PDB entry 6WW5 | electron microscopy, 3.15 A resolution | chains A and B of the 6 polymer chains in the assembly

[Chain A (and B)]
Name: DASS family sodium-coupled anion symporter
Source organism: Vibrio cholerae
Notes: chain B of this document is another copy of the same molecule, construct and numbering; everything in this record applies to it too
UniProt: A0A0H3AG83 (A0A0H3AG83_VIBC3); residue numbers follow UniProt; this construct covers 14-462
Chain sequence (449 residues; numbered 14 to 462; the number before each row is that of its first residue):
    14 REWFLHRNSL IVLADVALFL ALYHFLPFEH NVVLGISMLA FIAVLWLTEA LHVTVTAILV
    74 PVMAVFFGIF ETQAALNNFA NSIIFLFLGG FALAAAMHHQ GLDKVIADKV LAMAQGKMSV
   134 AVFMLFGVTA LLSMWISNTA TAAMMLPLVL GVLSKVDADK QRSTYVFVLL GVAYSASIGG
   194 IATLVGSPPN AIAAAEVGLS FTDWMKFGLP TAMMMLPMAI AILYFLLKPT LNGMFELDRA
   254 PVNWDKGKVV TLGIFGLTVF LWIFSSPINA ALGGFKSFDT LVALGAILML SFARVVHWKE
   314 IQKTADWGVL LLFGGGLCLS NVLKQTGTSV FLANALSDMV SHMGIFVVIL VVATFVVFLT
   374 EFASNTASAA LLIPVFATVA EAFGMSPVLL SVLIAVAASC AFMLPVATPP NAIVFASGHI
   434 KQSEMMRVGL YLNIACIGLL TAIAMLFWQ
Not modelled in the structure: 14-17
Small-molecule neighbours: 6PE (1,2-dihexanoyl-sn-glycero-3-phosphoethanolamine): Leu31, Leu35, Leu39, Ile49, Leu52, Ala53, Ala56, Val57
What the authors report for this chain:
  - conformationally variable residues (side-chain flip): Tyr178, Pro422, His432
  - contacts within the chain: Arg175-Glu437 (salt bridge)

[Interface between chain A and chain B]
Pairs across the interface (65):
  His19(A) - Arg307(B)  hydrogen bond
  Asn21(A) - Arg307(B)  hydrogen bond
  Val25(A) - Phe305(B)  hydrophobic
  Leu26(A) - Phe305(B)  hydrophobic
  Ala63(A) - Arg307(B)
  His65(A) - Trp311(B)
  His65(A) - Lys312(B)  hydrogen bond
  Val68(A) - Leu301(B)  hydrophobic
  Val68(A) - Ser304(B)
  Ile71(A) - Leu301(B)  hydrophobic
  Leu72(A) - Leu301(B)  hydrophobic
  Val75(A) - Leu297(B)  hydrophobic
  Val78(A) - Phe288(B)
  Val78(A) - Leu294(B)  hydrophobic
  Phe79(A) - Phe288(B)  hydrophobic
  Phe79(A) - Leu294(B)  hydrophobic
  Glu84(A) - Lys289(B)
  Thr85(A) - Lys289(B)
  Thr85(A) - Ser290(B)
  Thr85(A) - Leu294(B)
  Gln86(A) - Ala93(B)  hydrogen bond (side chain-backbone)
  Gln86(A) - Asn94(B)
  Gln86(A) - Ser95(B)  hydrogen bond
  Leu89(A) - Ala93(B)
  Leu89(A) - Ser95(B)
  Leu89(A) - Phe98(B)  hydrophobic
  Asn90(A) - Ala93(B)
  Phe92(A) - Phe98(B)  hydrophobic
  Ala93(A) - Gln86(B)  hydrogen bond (backbone-side chain)
  Ala93(A) - Leu89(B)
  Ala93(A) - Ala93(B)  hydrophobic
  Asn94(A) - Gln86(B)
  Ser95(A) - Gln86(B)  hydrogen bond
  Ser95(A) - Leu89(B)
  Phe98(A) - Phe92(B)  hydrophobic
  Phe288(A) - Val78(B)
  Phe288(A) - Phe79(B)  hydrophobic
  Lys289(A) - Glu84(B)
  Lys289(A) - Thr85(B)
  Ser290(A) - Thr85(B)
  Leu294(A) - Val78(B)  hydrophobic
  Leu294(A) - Phe79(B)  hydrophobic
  Leu294(A) - Thr85(B)
  Leu297(A) - Val75(B)  hydrophobic
  Leu301(A) - Val68(B)  hydrophobic
  Leu301(A) - Ile71(B)  hydrophobic
  Leu301(A) - Leu72(B)  hydrophobic
  Ser304(A) - Val68(B)
  Phe305(A) - Leu26(B)  hydrophobic
  Arg307(A) - His19(B)  hydrogen bond
  Arg307(A) - Asn21(B)  hydrogen bond
  Arg307(A) - Ala63(B)
  Trp311(A) - His65(B)
  Trp311(A) - Gly321(B)
  Trp311(A) - Leu324(B)  hydrophobic
  Lys312(A) - His65(B)  hydrogen bond
  Gln315(A) - Ala318(B)  hydrogen bond (side chain-backbone)
  Gln315(A) - Asp319(B)
  Ala318(A) - Gln315(B)  hydrogen bond (backbone-side chain)
  Asp319(A) - Gln315(B)
  Trp320(A) - Gln315(B)
  Trp320(A) - Trp320(B)
  Gly321(A) - Trp311(B)
  Gly321(A) - Gln315(B)
  Leu324(A) - Trp311(B)  hydrophobic
Interface residues without a listed pair, chain A (43 interface residues in all): Ser22, Thr67, Leu101, Thr293
Interface residues without a listed pair, chain B (44 interface residues in all): Ser22, Val25, Thr67, Asn90, Leu101, Thr293, Ile300

[Summary]
Chain A and chain B form an interface of 43 and 44 residues respectively, with 12 hydrogen bonds. Polar
contacts include His19(A)-Arg307(B), Asn21(A)-Arg307(B) and His65(A)-Lys312(B). Bound to chain A: compound
6PE. The paper reports conformational variability at Tyr178(A), Pro422(A) and His432(A); contacts within the
chain involving Arg175(A) and Glu437(A).
Both chains are DASS family sodium-coupled anion symporter (Vibrio cholerae). Entry 6WW5 (Structure of
VcINDY-Na-Fab84 in nanodisc) was determined by electron microscopy.
